8SMY - chains D and J of the 12 polymer chains in the assembly; structure by electron microscopy, 3.20 A resolution.

# Chain D
Protein: Histone H2B type 1-J
From: Homo sapiens
Reference sequence: P06899 (H2B1J_HUMAN); residues 0-123 here correspond to UniProt positions 1-124 (UniProt number = residue number + 1)
Chain sequence (128 residues; each row starts with the number of its first residue; numbers below 1 keep their minus sign (Gly-4 is residue -4)):
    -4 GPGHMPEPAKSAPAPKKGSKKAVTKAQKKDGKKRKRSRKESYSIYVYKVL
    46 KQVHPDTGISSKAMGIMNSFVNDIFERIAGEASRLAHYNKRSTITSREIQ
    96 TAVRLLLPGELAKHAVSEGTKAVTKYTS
Disordered / not traced: -4 to 29
Construct notes: expression tag (-4 to -1)
Curated features (UniProtKB/Swiss-Prot):
  - modified residue: Pro1 (N-acetylproline), Glu2 (ADP-ribosyl glutamic acid), Lys5 (N6-(2-hydroxyisobutyryl)lysine), Ser6 (ADP-ribosylserine), Lys11 (N6-(beta-hydroxybutyryl)lysine), Lys12 (N6-(2-hydroxyisobutyryl)lysine), Ser14 (Phosphoserine), Lys15 (N6-acetyllysine), Lys16 (N6-(beta-hydroxybutyryl)lysine), Lys20 (N6-(2-hydroxyisobutyryl)lysine), Lys23 (N6-(2-hydroxyisobutyryl)lysine), Lys24 (N6-(2-hydroxyisobutyryl)lysine), Lys34 (N6-(2-hydroxyisobutyryl)lysine), Glu35 (PolyADP-ribosyl glutamic acid), Ser36 (Phosphoserine), Lys43 (N6-(2-hydroxyisobutyryl)lysine), Lys46 (N6-(2-hydroxyisobutyryl)lysine), Lys57 (N6,N6-dimethyllysine), Arg79 (Dimethylated arginine), Lys85 (N6,N6,N6-trimethyllysine) and 6 more in UniProt
  - glycosylation: Ser112 (O-linked (GlcNAc) serine)
  - cross-link (Glycyl lysine isopeptide (Lys-Gly)): Lys5 (interchain with G-Cter in SUMO2), Lys20 (interchain with G-Cter in SUMO2), Lys34 (interchain with G-Cter in ubiquitin), Lys120 (interchain with G-Cter in ubiquitin)

# Chain J
Molecule: 147-nt DNA strand
From: Homo sapiens
Sequence (147 nucleotides; numbered -73 to 73; the number before each row is that of its first residue; numbers below 1 keep their minus sign (DA-73 is residue -73)):
   -73 ATCGGATGTATATATCTGACACGTGCCTGGAGACTAGGGAGTAATCCCCT
   -23 TGGCGGTTAAAACGCGGGGGACAGCGCGTACGTGCGTTTAAGCGGTGCTA
    27 GAGCTGTCTACGACCAATTGAGCGGCCTCGGCACCGGGATTCTCGAT

# Interface between chain D and chain J
Contacting residue pairs - 13 pairs, chain D then chain J:
  Lys30(D) with DG51(J), sugar contact
  Arg31(D) with DG50(J), sugar contact
  Ser32(D) with DG50(J), phosphate contact
  Arg33(D) with DG48(J), base contact; DC49(J), phosphate contact; DG50(J), phosphate contact
  Lys34(D) with DC49(J), phosphate contact; DG50(J), hydrogen bond to the phosphate
  Glu35(D) with DC49(J), phosphate contact
  Ser36(D) with DC49(J), hydrogen bond to the phosphate
  Ile39(D) with DG48(J), sugar contact; DC49(J), phosphate contact
  Tyr40(D) with DG48(J), hydrogen bond to the phosphate
Interface residues without a listed pair, chain D (10 interface residues in all): Lys43
Interface residues without a listed pair, chain J (5 interface residues in all): DC-25

# Summary
10 residues of chain D and 5 residues of chain J are in contact; the contacts include 3 hydrogen bonds. Polar
pairs include Lys34(D)-DG50(J), Ser36(D)-DC49(J) and Tyr40(D)-DG48(J).
Chain D is Histone H2B type 1-J and chain J is a 147-nt DNA strand, both from Homo sapiens; the structure,
Cryo-EM structure of the human nucleosome core particle in complex with RNF168 and UbcH5c~Ub (UbcH5c
chemically ..., was determined by electron microscopy together with 8SMW, 8SMX, 8SMZ, 8SN0, 8SN1, 8SN2 and 3
further entries from the same study.
